Entry 8XJ6 (electron microscopy, 3.32 A resolution); this record covers chains C and D of the 6 polymer chains in the assembly.

Chain C (and D):
Protein: Monkeypox virus E5
Source organism: Monkeypox virus
Notes: chain D of this document is another copy of the same molecule, construct and numbering; everything in this record applies to it too
UniProtKB: Q5IXS3 (Q5IXS3_MONPV); residue numbers follow UniProt; this construct covers 1-785
Sequence (785 residues; numbered 1 to 785; the number before each row is that of its first residue):
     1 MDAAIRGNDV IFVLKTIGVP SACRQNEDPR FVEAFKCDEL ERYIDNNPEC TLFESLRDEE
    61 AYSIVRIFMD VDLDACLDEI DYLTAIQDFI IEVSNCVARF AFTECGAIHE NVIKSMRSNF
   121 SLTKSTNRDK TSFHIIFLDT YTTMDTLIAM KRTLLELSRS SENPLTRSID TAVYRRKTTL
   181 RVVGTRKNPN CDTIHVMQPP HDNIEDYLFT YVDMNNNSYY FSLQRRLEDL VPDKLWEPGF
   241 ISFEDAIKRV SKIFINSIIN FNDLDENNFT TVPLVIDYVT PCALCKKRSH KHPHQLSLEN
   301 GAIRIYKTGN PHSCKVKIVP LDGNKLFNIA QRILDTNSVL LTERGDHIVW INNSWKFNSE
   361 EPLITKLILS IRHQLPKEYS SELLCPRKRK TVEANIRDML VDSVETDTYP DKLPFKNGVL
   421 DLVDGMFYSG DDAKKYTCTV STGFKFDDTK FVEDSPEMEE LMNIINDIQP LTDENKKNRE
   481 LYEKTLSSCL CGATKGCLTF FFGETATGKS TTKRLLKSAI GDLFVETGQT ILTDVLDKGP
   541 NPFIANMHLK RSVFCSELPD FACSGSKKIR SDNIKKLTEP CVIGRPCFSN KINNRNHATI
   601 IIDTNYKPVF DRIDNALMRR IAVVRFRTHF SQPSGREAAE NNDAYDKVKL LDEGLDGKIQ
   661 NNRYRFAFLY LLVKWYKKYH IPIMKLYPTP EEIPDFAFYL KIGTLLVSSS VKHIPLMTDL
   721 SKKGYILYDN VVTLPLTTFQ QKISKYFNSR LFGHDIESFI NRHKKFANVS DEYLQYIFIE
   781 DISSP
Disordered / not traced: 1-324, 536-540, 585-590, 701-785 (chain D: 227-323, 535-540, 584-591, 701-785)
Ligand contacts: AMP-PNP (ANP; phosphoaminophosphonic acid-adenylate ester): Ile464, Asp467, Ile468, Glu504, Thr505, Ala506, Thr507, Gly508, Lys509, Ser510, Thr511, Arg514, Asn605, Phe630, Leu650, Leu651, Asp652, Leu655, Asp656
From the paper describing this entry:
  - mutagenesis - R585A (less than 3%), F588A (less than 3%): decreased catalytic activity on forked DNA
  - mutagenesis - T511A: unchanged catalytic activity
  - mutagenesis - T505A (40%-60%), T507A (40%-60%), K509A, S510A, N605A, R619A/R620A, F630A, L655A (40%-60%): decreased catalytic activity

Chain C / chain D interface:
Residue-residue contacts (17):
  Ile351(C) with Val401(D), hydrophobic
  Asn352(C) with Val401(D); Asp402(D), hydrogen bond
  Thr365(C) with Asp398(D)
  Lys366(C) with Arg397(D); Asp398(D); Leu400(D), hydrogen bond (side chain-backbone)
  Leu369(C) with Asp398(D)
  Leu384(C) with Phe327(D), hydrophobic; Asn395(D)
  Pro386(C) with Thr391(D)
  Arg389(C) with Asn395(D), hydrogen bond; Asp398(D), salt bridge
  Thr505(C) with Asn615(D), hydrogen bond
  Pro542(C) with Ile592(D), hydrophobic
  Phe543(C) with Ile583(D), hydrophobic
  Glu653(C) with Lys685(D), salt bridge
Other interface residues (no listed pair), chain C (14 interface residues in all): Lys356, Arg372
Other interface residues (no listed pair), chain D (17 interface residues in all): Asn324, Gln331, Leu341, Ala394, Met399

Overview:
The interface between chain C and chain D involves 14 residues on one side and 17 on the other, with 4
hydrogen bonds and 2 salt bridges. Polar contacts include Arg389(C)-Asp398(D), Glu653(C)-Lys685(D) and
Asn352(C)-Asp402(D). From the paper: T505A, T507A and K509A of chain C, among others, reduce catalytic
activity; R585A and F588A of chain C reduce catalytic activity on forked DNA; 11 substitutions were tested in
all.
Chain C and chain D are both Monkeypox virus E5 (Monkeypox virus); the structure, The Cryo-EM structure of
MPXV E5 apo conformation, was determined by electron microscopy (same publication as 8XIF, 8XIG, 8XJ7 and
8XJ8).
